3DRF - chains A and B; structure by X-ray diffraction, 1.30 A resolution.

[Chain A]
Molecule: Oligopeptide-binding protein oppA
Organism: Lactococcus lactis
UniProt: A2RJ53 (A2RJ53_LACLM); residues 2-578 here correspond to UniProt positions 24-600 (UniProt number = residue number + 22)
Chain sequence (590 residues; each row starts with the number of its first residue):
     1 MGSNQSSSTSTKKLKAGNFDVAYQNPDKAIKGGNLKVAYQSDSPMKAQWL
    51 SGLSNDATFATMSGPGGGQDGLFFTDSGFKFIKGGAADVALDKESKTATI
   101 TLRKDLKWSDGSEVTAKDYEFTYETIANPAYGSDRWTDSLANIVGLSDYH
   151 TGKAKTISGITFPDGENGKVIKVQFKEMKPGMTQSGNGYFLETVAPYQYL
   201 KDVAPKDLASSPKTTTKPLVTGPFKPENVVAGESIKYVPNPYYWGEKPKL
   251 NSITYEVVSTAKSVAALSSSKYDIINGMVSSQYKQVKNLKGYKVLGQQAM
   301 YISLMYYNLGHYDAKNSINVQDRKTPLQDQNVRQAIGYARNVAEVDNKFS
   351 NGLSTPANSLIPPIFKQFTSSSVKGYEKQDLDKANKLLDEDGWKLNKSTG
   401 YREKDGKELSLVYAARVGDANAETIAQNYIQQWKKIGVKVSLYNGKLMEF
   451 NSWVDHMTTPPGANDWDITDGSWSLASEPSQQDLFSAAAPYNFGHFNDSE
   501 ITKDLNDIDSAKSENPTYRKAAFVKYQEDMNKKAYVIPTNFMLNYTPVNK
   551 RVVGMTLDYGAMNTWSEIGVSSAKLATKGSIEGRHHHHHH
Disordered / not traced: 1-31, 571-590
Differences from the reference sequence: expression tag (1, 579-590)
What the authors report for this chain:
  - conformationally variable residues (domain motion): Ala-299, Met-542
  - binding site for endogenous peptide (chain B): Phe-450, Trp-453, Val-454, Trp-473, Tyr-491, Phe-493

[Chain B]
Molecule: endogenous peptide
Chain sequence (8 residues; numbered 1 to 8; the number before each row is that of its first residue):
     1 ASNSIASG

[How chain A and chain B interact]
Contacting residue pairs (38; chain A residue first):
  Asn-55(A) / Ser-4(B)
  Asn-55(A) / Ile-5(B)  hydrogen bond (backbone-backbone)
  Asp-56(A) / Ser-4(B)
  Asp-56(A) / Ile-5(B)
  Ala-57(A) / Ser-4(B)
  Ala-57(A) / Ile-5(B)  hydrogen bond (backbone-backbone)
  Arg-135(A) / Ser-2(B)
  Arg-135(A) / Asn-3(B)  hydrogen bond (side chain-backbone)
  Arg-135(A) / Ser-4(B)
  Ser-185(A) / Ala-1(B)
  Gly-186(A) / Ala-1(B)
  Glu-192(A) / Ala-1(B)
  Tyr-301(A) / Gly-8(B)  hydrogen bond (side chain-backbone)
  Arg-416(A) / Ala-6(B)  hydrogen bond (side chain-backbone)
  Arg-416(A) / Ser-7(B)
  Arg-416(A) / Gly-8(B)
  Phe-450(A) / Ile-5(B)  hydrophobic
  Phe-450(A) / Ala-6(B)
  Phe-450(A) / Ser-7(B)
  Trp-453(A) / Ile-5(B)  hydrophobic
  Val-454(A) / Ile-5(B)  hydrophobic
  Ser-472(A) / Ile-5(B)
  Ser-472(A) / Ala-6(B)  hydrogen bond (backbone-backbone)
  Ser-472(A) / Gly-8(B)  hydrogen bond (side chain-backbone)
  Trp-473(A) / Asn-3(B)
  Trp-473(A) / Ser-4(B)
  Trp-473(A) / Ile-5(B)  hydrophobic
  Ser-474(A) / Ser-2(B)
  Ser-474(A) / Asn-3(B)
  Ser-474(A) / Ser-4(B)  hydrogen bond (backbone-backbone)
  Leu-475(A) / Asn-3(B)
  Ala-476(A) / Ser-2(B)
  Ala-476(A) / Asn-3(B)  hydrogen bond (backbone-side chain)
  Ser-477(A) / Ala-1(B)
  Asp-483(A) / Asn-3(B)
  Leu-484(A) / Asn-3(B)
  Tyr-491(A) / Asn-3(B)
  Phe-493(A) / Ile-5(B)  hydrophobic
Interface residues without a listed pair, chain A (27 interface residues in all): Gln-40, Ser-51, Thr-58, Ala-60, Val-417

[Overview]
The interface between chain A and chain B involves 27 residues on one side and 8 on the other, with 9 hydrogen
bonds. Among the polar pairs are Arg-135(A)/Asn-3(B), Tyr-301(A)/Gly-8(B) and Arg-416(A)/Ala-6(B). The paper
reports a binding site for endogenous peptide (chain B) at Phe-450(A), Trp-453(A) and Val-454(A) among others;
conformational variability at Ala-299(A) and Met-542(A).
Chain A is Oligopeptide-binding protein oppA (Lactococcus lactis) and chain B is endogenous peptide; the
structure, Lactococcal OppA complexed with an endogenous peptide in the closed conformation, was determined by
X-ray diffraction together with 3DRG, 3DRH, 3DRI, 3DRJ and 3DRK from the same study.
